5L5A - chains Z and a of the 28 polymer chains in the assembly; structure by X-ray diffraction, 2.40 A resolution.

# Chain Z
Protein: Proteasome subunit beta type-6
Organism: Saccharomyces cerevisiae S288c
Notes: EC 3.4.25.1
UniProt: P23724 (PSB6_YEAST); residues 1-222 here correspond to UniProt positions 20-241 (UniProt number = residue number + 19)
Amino-acid sequence (222 residues; numbered 1 to 222; the number before each row is that of its first residue):
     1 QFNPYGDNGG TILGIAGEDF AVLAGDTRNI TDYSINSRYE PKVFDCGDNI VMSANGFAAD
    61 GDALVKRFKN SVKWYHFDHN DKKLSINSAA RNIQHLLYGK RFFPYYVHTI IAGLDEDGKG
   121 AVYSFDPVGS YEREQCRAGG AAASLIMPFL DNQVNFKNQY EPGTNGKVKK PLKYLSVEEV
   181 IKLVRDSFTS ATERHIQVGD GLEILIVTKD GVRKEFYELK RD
Metal / ion sites: Mg2+: Thr192, His195, Val198

# Chain a
Protein: Proteasome subunit beta type-7
Organism: Saccharomyces cerevisiae S288c
Notes: EC 3.4.25.1
UniProt: P30657 (PSB7_YEAST); residues -12 to 233 here correspond to UniProt positions 21-266 (UniProt number = residue number + 33)
Amino-acid sequence (246 residues; numbered -12 to 233; the number before each row is that of its first residue; numbers below 1 keep their minus sign (Thr-12 is residue -12)):
   -12 TQIANAGASP MVNTQQPIVT GTSVISMKYD NGVIIAADNL GSYGSLLRFN GVERLIPVGD
    48 NTVVGISGDI SDMQHIERLL KDLVTENAYD NPLADAEEAL EPSYIFEYLA TVMYQRRSKM
   108 NPLWNAIIVA GVQSNGDQFL RYVNLLGVTY SSPTLATGFG AHMANPLLRK VVDRESDIPK
   168 TTVQVAEEAI VNAMRVLYYR DARSSRNFSL AIIDKNTGLT FKKNLQVENM KWDFAKDIKG
   228 YGTQKI
Disordered / not traced: -12 to 0

# Chain Z / chain a interface
Contacting residue pairs (42):
  Gln1(Z) - Thr1(a)  hydrogen bond
  Phe2(Z) - Thr1(a)
  Phe2(Z) - Arg104(a)
  Phe2(Z) - Met107(a)
  Phe2(Z) - Pro109(a)  hydrophobic
  Phe2(Z) - Trp111(a)  hydrophobic
  Phe2(Z) - Leu132(a)  hydrophobic
  Phe2(Z) - Leu133(a)  hydrophobic
  Asn3(Z) - Leu133(a)
  Pro4(Z) - Arg104(a)  hydrogen bond (backbone-side chain)
  Pro4(Z) - Met107(a)  hydrophobic
  Pro4(Z) - Leu133(a)
  Tyr5(Z) - Arg104(a)
  Asn8(Z) - Val135(a)
  Ser34(Z) - His149(a)  hydrogen bond
  Ile35(Z) - Arg156(a)  hydrogen bond (backbone-side chain)
  Asn36(Z) - Tyr137(a)  hydrogen bond
  Asn36(Z) - Ser139(a)
  Asn36(Z) - Arg156(a)
  Ser37(Z) - Ser138(a)  hydrogen bond (side chain-backbone)
  Tyr39(Z) - Ser138(a)
  Glu40(Z) - Arg128(a)  salt bridge
  Glu40(Z) - Tyr137(a)
  Glu40(Z) - Ser138(a)  hydrogen bond (side chain-backbone)
  Phe57(Z) - Arg104(a)
  Phe57(Z) - Leu133(a)
  Phe57(Z) - Val135(a)  hydrophobic
  Ala59(Z) - Tyr101(a)
  Ala59(Z) - Leu133(a)
  Ala59(Z) - Gly134(a)
  Ala59(Z) - Val135(a)
  Asp60(Z) - Tyr101(a)  hydrogen bond
  Asp60(Z) - Arg104(a)  salt bridge
  Asp62(Z) - Thr136(a)  hydrogen bond
  Ala63(Z) - Tyr101(a)
  Lys66(Z) - Glu94(a)  salt bridge
  Phe103(Z) - Arg104(a)
  Phe103(Z) - Ser105(a)
  Tyr105(Z) - Tyr101(a)
  Glu218(Z) - Arg161(a)  salt bridge
  Arg221(Z) - Asp160(a)  salt bridge
  Arg221(Z) - Arg161(a)
Interface residues without a listed pair, chain Z (26 interface residues in all): Gly6, Asn29, Arg38, Lys100
Interface residues without a listed pair, chain a (22 interface residues in all): Leu142

# In short
26 residues of chain Z face 22 of chain a across their interface, with 9 hydrogen bonds and 5 salt bridges.
Polar pairs include Glu40(Z)-Arg128(a), Asp60(Z)-Arg104(a) and Lys66(Z)-Glu94(a). Thr192(Z), His195(Z) and
Val198(Z) coordinate Mg2+.
Here chain Z is Proteasome subunit beta type-6 and chain a is Proteasome subunit beta type-7, both from
Saccharomyces cerevisiae S288c. Entry 5L5A (Yeast 20S proteasome with human beta5i (1-138; R57T)) was
determined by X-ray diffraction, deposited together with 5L52, 5L54, 5L55, 5L5B, 5L5D, 5L5E and 30 further
entries.
